8XKI - chains D and C of the 4 polymer chains in the assembly; structure by electron microscopy, 3.20 A resolution.

[Chain D]
Molecule: nanobody VHH60
Source organism: synthetic construct
Notes: antibody fragment or engineered binder
Chain sequence (121 residues; row label = number of the first residue in the row):
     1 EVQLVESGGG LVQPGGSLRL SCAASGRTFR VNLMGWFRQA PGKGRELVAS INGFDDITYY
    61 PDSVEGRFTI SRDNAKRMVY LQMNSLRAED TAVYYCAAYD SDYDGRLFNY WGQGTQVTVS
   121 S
Disordered / not traced: 1
Disulfide bonds: Cys22-Cys96

[Chain C]
Molecule: Spike glycoprotein
Source organism: Severe acute respiratory syndrome coronavirus 2
UniProt: P0DTC2 (SPIKE_SARS2); residues 1-1208 here = UniProt positions 1-1208
Chain sequence (1288 residues; numbered 1 to 1288; the number before each row is that of its first residue):
     1 MFVFLVLLPL VSSQCVNLTT RTQLPPAYTN SFTRGVYYPD KVFRSSVLHS TQDLFLPFFS
    61 NVTWFHAIHV SGTNGTKRFD NPVLPFNDGV YFASTEKSNI IRGWIFGTTL DSKTQSLLIV
   121 NNATNVVIKV CEFQFCNDPF LGVYYHKNNK SWMESEFRVY SSANNCTFEY VSQPFLMDLE
   181 GKQGNFKNLR EFVFKNIDGY FKIYSKHTPI NLVRDLPQGF SALEPLVDLP IGINITRFQT
   241 LLALHRSYLT PGDSSSGWTA GAAAYYVGYL QPRTFLLKYN ENGTITDAVD CALDPLSETK
   301 CTLKSFTVEK GIYQTSNFRV QPTESIVRFP NITNLCPFGE VFNATRFASV YAWNRKRISN
   361 CVADYSVLYN SASFSTFKCY GVSPTKLNDL CFTNVYADSF VIRGDEVRQI APGQTGKIAD
   421 YNYKLPDDFT GCVIAWNSNN LDSKVGGNYN YLYRLFRKSN LKPFERDIST EIYQAGSTPC
   481 NGVEGFNCYF PLQSYGFQPT NGVGYQPYRV VVLSFELLHA PATVCGPKKS TNLVKNKCVN
   541 FNFNGLTGTG VLTESNKKFL PFQQFGRDIA DTTDAVRDPQ TLEILDITPC SFGGVSVITP
   601 GTNTSNQVAV LYQDVNCTEV PVAIHADQLT PTWRVYSTGS NVFQTRAGCL IGAEHVNNSY
   661 ECDIPIGAGI CASYQTQTNS PGSASSVASQ SIIAYTMSLG AENSVAYSNN SIAIPTNFTI
   721 SVTTEILPVS MTKTSVDCTM YICGDSTECS NLLLQYGSFC TQLNRALTGI AVEQDKNTQE
   781 VFAQVKQIYK TPPIKDFGGF NFSQILPDPS KPSKRSPIED LLFNKVTLAD AGFIKQYGDC
   841 LGDIAARDLI CAQKFNGLTV LPPLLTDEMI AQYTSALLAG TITSGWTFGA GPALQIPFPM
   901 QMAYRFNGIG VTQNVLYENQ KLIANQFNSA IGKIQDSLSS TPSALGKLQD VVNQNAQALN
   961 TLVKQLSSNF GAISSVLNDI LSRLDPPEAE VQIDRLITGR LQSLQTYVTQ QLIRAAEIRA
  1021 SANLAATKMS ECVLGQSKRV DFCGKGYHLM SFPQSAPHGV VFLHVTYVPA QEKNFTTAPA
  1081 ICHDGKAHFP REGVFVSNGT HWFVTQRNFY EPQIITTDNT FVSGNCDVVI GIVNNTVYDP
  1141 LQPELDSFKE ELDKYFKNHT SPDVDLGDIS GINASVVNIQ KEIDRLNEVA KNLNESLIDL
  1201 QELGKYEQGS GYIPEAPRDG QAYVRKDGEW VFLSTFLSGL EVLFQGPGGW SHPQFEKGGG
  1261 SGGGSGGSAW SHPQFEKGGS HHHHHHHH
Disordered / not traced: 1-27, 67-78, 142-153, 174-186, 243-260, 341-342, 516-521, 622-638, 677-690, 827-853, 1139-1288
Differences from the reference sequence: variant Gly682 (Arg in P0DTC2), Ser683 (Arg in P0DTC2), Ser685 (Arg in P0DTC2), Pro817 (Phe in P0DTC2), Pro892 (Ala in P0DTC2), Pro899 (Ala in P0DTC2), Pro942 (Ala in P0DTC2), Pro986 (Lys in P0DTC2), Pro987 (Val in P0DTC2); expression tag (1209-1288)
Curated features (UniProtKB/Swiss-Prot):
  - region: Asn280 to Cys301 (Putative superantigen), Arg403 to Asp405 (Integrin-binding motif), Asn448 to Phe456 (Immunodominant HLA epitope recognized by the CD8+), Pro681, Ala684 (Putative superantigen), Ser816 to Tyr837 (Fusion peptide 1), Lys835 to Phe855 (Fusion peptide 2), Asp1163 to Glu1202 (Heptad repeat 2)
  - site: Arg815, Ser816 (Cleavage)
  - glycosylation: Asn17 (N-linked (GlcNAc...) (complex) asparagine), Asn61 (N-linked (GlcNAc...) (hybrid) asparagine), Asn74 (N-linked (GlcNAc...) (complex) asparagine), Asn122 (N-linked (GlcNAc...) (hybrid) asparagine), Asn149 (N-linked (GlcNAc...) (complex) asparagine), Asn165 (N-linked (GlcNAc...) (complex) asparagine), Asn234 (N-linked (GlcNAc...) (high mannose) asparagine), Asn282 (N-linked (GlcNAc...) (complex) asparagine), Thr323 (O-linked (GalNAc) threonine), Ser325 (O-linked (HexNAc...) serine), Asn331 (N-linked (GlcNAc...) (complex) asparagine), Asn343 (N-linked (GlcNAc...) (complex) asparagine), Asn603 (N-linked (GlcNAc...) (hybrid) asparagine), Asn616 (N-linked (GlcNAc...) (complex) asparagine), Asn657 (N-linked (GlcNAc...) (complex) asparagine), Thr676 (O-linked (GlcNAc...) threonine), Thr678 (O-linked (GlcNAc...) threonine), Asn709 (N-linked (GlcNAc...) (high mannose) asparagine), Asn717 (N-linked (GlcNAc...) (hybrid) asparagine), Asn801 (N-linked (GlcNAc...) (hybrid) asparagine) and 6 more in UniProt
  - natural variant: Leu5 (L5F: In strain: Iota/B.1.526), Ser13 (S13I: In strain: Epsilon/B.1.427/B.1.429), Leu18 (L18F: In strain: Beta/B.1.351, Gamma/P.1 and 1 more), Thr19 (T19I: In strain: Omicron/BQ.1.1, Omicron/XBB.1.5 and 1 more; T19R: In strain: Delta/B.1.617.2, Omicron/BA.2 and 4 more), Thr20 (T20N: In strain: Gamma/P.1), Leu24 to Ala27 (sequence variant, change not given here; In strain: Omicron/BA.2, Omicron/BA.2.12.1 and 6 more), Pro26 (P26S: In strain: Gamma/P.1), Gln52 (Q52H: In strain: Omicron/EG.5.1), Ala67 (A67V: In strain: Eta/B.1.525, Omicron/BA.1), His69 to Val70 (deletion: In strain: Alpha/B.1.1.7, Eta/B.1.525 and 5 more), Gly75 (G75V: In strain: Lambda/C.37), Thr76 (T76I: In strain: Lambda/C.37), 82 further natural variant entries in UniProt
  - mutagenesis: His69 to Val70 (Increased incorporation of cleaved spike into virions), Asn121 (N121Q: Partial loss of biliverdin affinity), Arg190 (R190K: Partial loss of biliverdin affinity), Asn234 (N234Q: Increased resistance to neutralizing antibodies), Asn331 (N331Q: Reduced viral infectivity), Asn343 (N343Q: Reduced viral infectivity), Leu452 (L452R: Increased resistance to neutralizing antibodies. Decreases HLA binding to NF9 epitope. Increased binding affinity to human ACE2), Tyr453 (Y453F: Decreased HLA binding to NF9 epitope. Increased binding affinity to human ACE2), Ala475 (A475V: Increased resistance to neutralizing antibodies), Val483 (V483A: Increased resistance to neutralizing antibodies), Glu484 (E484D: Increased replication in human TMEM106B overexpressing cells), Phe490 (F490L: Increased resistance to neutralizing antibodies and human covalescent sera neutralization), 12 further mutagenesis entries in UniProt
Disulfide bonds: Cys131-Cys166, Cys336-Cys361, Cys379-Cys432, Cys480-Cys488, Cys538-Cys590, Cys617-Cys649, Cys662-Cys671, Cys738-Cys760, Cys743-Cys749, Cys1032-Cys1043, Cys1082-Cys1126
Covalently attached groups: N-acetylglucosamine (NAG) linked to Asn165, Asn234, Asn282, Asn331, Asn657, Asn709, Asn717, Asn801, Asn1074, Asn1098, Asn1134

[How chain D and chain C interact]
Residue-residue contacts (35):
  Arg30(D) - Tyr449(C)
  Val31(D) - Tyr449(C)  hydrophobic
  Val31(D) - Leu452(C)  hydrophobic
  Leu33(D) - Leu452(C)  hydrophobic
  Phe37(D) - Gly482(C)
  Gly44(D) - Asn481(C)
  Arg45(D) - Asn481(C)  hydrogen bond (backbone-backbone)
  Arg45(D) - Gly482(C)  hydrogen bond (backbone-backbone)
  Leu47(D) - Thr470(C)
  Leu47(D) - Glu471(C)
  Ser50(D) - Thr470(C)
  Asn52(D) - Tyr351(C)  hydrogen bond
  Phe54(D) - Phe347(C)
  Phe54(D) - Asn450(C)
  Asp55(D) - Ala348(C)
  Asp55(D) - Ser349(C)  hydrogen bond (side chain-backbone)
  Asp55(D) - Tyr351(C)
  Asp55(D) - Ala352(C)
  Ile57(D) - Ala352(C)  hydrophobic
  Ile57(D) - Ile468(C)  hydrophobic
  Tyr59(D) - Ile468(C)  hydrophobic
  Tyr59(D) - Ser469(C)  hydrogen bond
  Tyr59(D) - Thr470(C)
  Tyr59(D) - Glu471(C)  hydrogen bond
  Tyr99(D) - Phe490(C)  hydrophobic
  Ser101(D) - Ser494(C)
  Gly105(D) - Gln493(C)
  Gly105(D) - Ser494(C)  hydrogen bond (backbone-backbone)
  Arg106(D) - Gln493(C)
  Leu107(D) - Glu484(C)
  Leu107(D) - Phe490(C)  hydrophobic
  Leu107(D) - Leu492(C)
  Phe108(D) - Glu484(C)
  Asn109(D) - Glu484(C)  hydrogen bond (backbone-side chain)
  Trp111(D) - Gly482(C)
Also at the interface, not in a pair above, chain D (22 interface residues in all): Pro61
Also at the interface, not in a pair above, chain C (21 interface residues in all): Tyr451, Val483

[In short]
22 residues of chain D face 21 of chain C across their interface, with 8 hydrogen bonds. Polar pairs include
Asn52(D)-Tyr351(C), Asp55(D)-Ser349(C) and Tyr59(D)-Ser469(C). Covalently linked N-acetylglucosamine: at
Asn165(C), Asn234(C), Asn282(C), Asn331(C), Asn657(C) and Asn709(C) and 5 more.
Chain D is nanobody VHH60 (synthetic construct) and chain C is Spike glycoprotein (Severe acute respiratory
syndrome coronavirus 2); the structure, A neutralizing nanobody VHH60 against wt SARS-CoV-2, was determined by
electron microscopy together with 8XK2 from the same study.
